8POG - chains A and C of the 4 polymer chains in the assembly; structure by electron microscopy, 4.15 A resolution (low resolution: residue-level contacts below are approximate; hydrogen-bond / salt-bridge calls are withheld).

== Chain A (and C) ==
Name: BcsD of Enterobacter sp. 638
Organism: Enterobacter sp. 638
Notes: chain C of this document is another copy of the same molecule, construct and numbering; everything in this record applies to it too
UniProtKB: A0A9J9KYI4 (A0A9J9KYI4_ENT38); numbering as in UniProt (aligned over 2-159)
Amino-acid sequence (161 residues; each row starts with the number of its first residue; numbers below 1 keep their minus sign (Met-1 is residue -1)):
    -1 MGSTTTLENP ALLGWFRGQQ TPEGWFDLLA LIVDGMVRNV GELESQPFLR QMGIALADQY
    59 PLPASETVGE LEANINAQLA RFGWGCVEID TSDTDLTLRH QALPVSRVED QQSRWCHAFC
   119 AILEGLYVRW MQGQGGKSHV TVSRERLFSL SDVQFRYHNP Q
Not modelled in the structure: -1 to 1, 158-159
Construct notes: insertion (0-1)

== How chain A and chain C interact ==
Residue-residue contacts - 25 pairs, chain A then chain C:
  Trp23(A) with Phe24(C); Leu27(C); Trp82(C); Phe117(C)
  Phe24(A) with Trp23(C)
  Asp25(A) with Tyr58(C)
  Leu26(A) with Leu27(C); Leu54(C)
  Leu27(A) with Trp23(C); Leu26(C)
  Leu29(A) with Met50(C); Ala53(C); Leu54(C)
  Ile30(A) with Ile30(C); Met50(C)
  Asn37(A) with Phe46(C)
  Phe46(A) with Asn37(C)
  Met50(A) with Leu29(C); Ile30(C)
  Ala53(A) with Leu29(C)
  Leu54(A) with Leu29(C)
  Tyr58(A) with Asp25(C)
  Arg79(A) with Glu21(C)
  Trp82(A) with Trp23(C)
  Phe117(A) with Trp23(C)
Other interface residues (no listed pair), chain A (26 interface residues in all): Gln18, Thr19, Pro20, Glu21, Gly22, Gly33, Gln57, Phe80, Val106, Ile120
Other interface residues (no listed pair), chain C (25 interface residues in all): Gln18, Thr19, Gly22, Gly33, Gln57, Arg79, Phe80, Val106, Ile120

== Summary ==
26 residues of chain A and 25 residues of chain C are in contact.
Chain A and chain C are both BcsD of Enterobacter sp. 638 (Enterobacter sp. 638); the structure, Cryo-EM
structure of Enterobacter sp. 638 BcsD, was determined by electron microscopy (same publication as 8PKD and
8POC).
